Entry 1E0J (X-ray diffraction, 3.00 A resolution); this record covers chains B and C of the 3 polymer chains in the assembly.

== Chain B (and C) ==
Name: DNA helicase
From: Phage T7
Notes: fragment: domain 4d; chain C of this document is another copy of the same molecule, construct and numbering; everything in this record applies to it too
UniProtKB: P03692 (PRIM_BPT7); numbering as in UniProt (aligned over 261-549)
Sequence (289 residues; row label = number of the first residue in the row):
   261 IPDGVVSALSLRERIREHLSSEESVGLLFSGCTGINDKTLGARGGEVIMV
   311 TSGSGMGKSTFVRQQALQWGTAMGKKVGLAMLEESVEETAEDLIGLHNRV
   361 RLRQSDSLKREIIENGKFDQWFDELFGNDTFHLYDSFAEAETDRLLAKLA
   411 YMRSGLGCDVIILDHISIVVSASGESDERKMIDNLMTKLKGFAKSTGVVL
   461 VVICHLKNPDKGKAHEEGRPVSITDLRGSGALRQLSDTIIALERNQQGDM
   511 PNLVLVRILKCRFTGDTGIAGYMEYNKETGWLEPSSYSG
Not modelled in the structure: 261
Ion coordination: Mg2+: Ser-319 (together with AMP-PNP)
Residues lining bound ligands:
  - AMP-PNP (ANP; phosphoaminophosphonic acid-adenylate ester), molecule 1: Gly-313, Ser-314, Gly-315, Met-316, Gly-317, Lys-318, Ser-319, Thr-320, Arg-323, Glu-343, Arg-361, Gln-364, His-465, Arg-504, Pro-511, Asn-512, Val-514, Tyr-535, Leu-542
  - AMP-PNP (ANP), molecule 2: Arg-522, Phe-523, Thr-524, Gly-525
Curated features (UniProtKB/Swiss-Prot):
  - binding site (ATP): Ser-312 to Ser-319
  - site (dTTP/dATP binding): Arg-361, His-465, Arg-504, Arg-522, Tyr-535
Reported in the primary citation:
  - binding site for AMP-PNP: Lys-318, His-465, Arg-504, Arg-522, Tyr-535
  - Mg2+ coordination: Ser-319
  - self-association interface (contacts with another copy of this molecule): Arg-522
  - conformationally variable residues (loop rearrangement): Arg-522
  - catalytic residues: Lys-318 (proposed by the authors, not directly observed)
  - binding site for Mg2+: Asp-424 to Arg-439 (citing earlier work)

== Chain B / chain C interface ==
Residue-residue contacts - 77 pairs, chain B then chain C:
  Ser-314(B) / Lys-520(C)  hydrogen bond
  Glu-343(B) / Arg-522(C)  salt bridge
  Val-346(B) / Leu-271(C)  hydrophobic
  Val-346(B) / Arg-274(C)
  Glu-347(B) / Arg-274(C)  salt bridge
  Glu-347(B) / His-278(C)
  Glu-348(B) / His-278(C)
  Ala-350(B) / Ile-275(C)  hydrophobic
  Glu-351(B) / His-278(C)  salt bridge
  Glu-351(B) / Leu-279(C)
  Arg-361(B) / Thr-524(C)  hydrogen bond (side chain-backbone)
  Leu-362(B) / Leu-279(C)  hydrophobic
  Arg-363(B) / Ser-284(C)  hydrogen bond (backbone-side chain)
  Arg-363(B) / Phe-523(C)
  Gln-364(B) / Ser-284(C)
  Gln-364(B) / Leu-300(C)
  Gln-364(B) / Phe-523(C)  hydrogen bond (side chain-backbone)
  Ser-365(B) / Ser-284(C)
  Asp-366(B) / Glu-283(C)
  Asp-366(B) / Ser-284(C)  hydrogen bond
  Asp-366(B) / Val-285(C)  hydrogen bond (side chain-backbone)
  Lys-369(B) / Leu-279(C)
  Lys-369(B) / Glu-282(C)  hydrogen bond (side chain-backbone)
  Lys-369(B) / Ser-284(C)
  Ile-372(B) / Leu-279(C)  hydrophobic
  Ile-373(B) / Arg-276(C)
  Ile-373(B) / Leu-279(C)  hydrophobic
  Ile-373(B) / Ser-280(C)
  Phe-378(B) / Arg-272(C)
  Phe-378(B) / Ile-275(C)  hydrophobic
  Phe-378(B) / Arg-276(C)
  Phe-378(B) / Leu-279(C)  hydrophobic
  Asp-379(B) / Arg-272(C)  salt bridge
  Asp-379(B) / Arg-276(C)  salt bridge
  Phe-382(B) / Ala-268(C)
  Phe-382(B) / Leu-269(C)
  Phe-382(B) / Arg-272(C)
  Phe-382(B) / Ile-275(C)  hydrophobic
  Asp-383(B) / Arg-272(C)  salt bridge
  Phe-386(B) / Ala-268(C)  hydrophobic
  Phe-386(B) / Leu-269(C)
  Gly-387(B) / Leu-269(C)
  Asp-389(B) / Leu-269(C)
  Phe-391(B) / Ser-267(C)
  Phe-391(B) / Ala-268(C)  hydrogen bond (backbone-backbone)
  His-392(B) / Val-266(C)
  His-392(B) / Ser-267(C)
  Leu-393(B) / Gly-264(C)
  Leu-393(B) / Val-265(C)
  Leu-393(B) / Val-266(C)  hydrogen bond (backbone-backbone)
  Leu-393(B) / Ala-268(C)
  Tyr-394(B) / Gly-264(C)
  Asp-395(B) / Gly-264(C)  hydrogen bond (backbone-backbone)
  Asp-395(B) / Val-266(C)
  Asp-395(B) / Arg-274(C)  salt bridge
  Phe-397(B) / Lys-454(C)
  Lys-408(B) / Gly-264(C)
  Tyr-411(B) / Asp-263(C)
  Tyr-411(B) / Val-265(C)  hydrophobic
  Leu-416(B) / Val-265(C)  hydrophobic
  Asn-468(B) / Arg-493(C)  hydrogen bond
  Asp-470(B) / Lys-467(C)  salt bridge
  Asp-470(B) / Thr-484(C)
  Asp-470(B) / Arg-493(C)  salt bridge
  Glu-476(B) / Ile-483(C)
  Glu-476(B) / Arg-493(C)  salt bridge
  Glu-477(B) / Ser-482(C)
  Glu-477(B) / Ile-483(C)
  Arg-504(B) / Gly-525(C)  hydrogen bond (side chain-backbone)
  Gln-506(B) / Leu-519(C)
  Gln-506(B) / Thr-527(C)  hydrogen bond (backbone-side chain)
  Gln-506(B) / Gly-528(C)
  Gln-507(B) / Arg-517(C)
  Gln-507(B) / Ile-518(C)  hydrogen bond (side chain-backbone)
  Gln-507(B) / Gly-528(C)
  Gln-507(B) / Ile-529(C)
  Lys-537(B) / Asp-526(C)  salt bridge
Also at the interface, not in a pair above, chain B (49 interface residues in all): Ile-354, Ala-407, Met-412, His-465, Leu-466, Pro-469, Gly-472, Ala-474, Pro-511
Also at the interface, not in a pair above, chain C (41 interface residues in all): Pro-262, Gly-490, Gln-494

== Overview ==
The interface between chain B and chain C involves 49 residues on one side and 41 on the other; the contacts
include 14 hydrogen bonds and 11 salt bridges. Polar pairs include Glu-343(B)/Arg-522(C),
Glu-347(B)/Arg-274(C) and Glu-351(B)/His-278(C). The paper reports the catalytic residue Lys-318(B); a binding
site for AMP-PNP at Lys-318(B), His-465(B) and Arg-504(B) among others.
Both chains are DNA helicase (Phage T7). Entry 1E0J (gp4d helicase from phage T7 ADPNP complex) was determined
by X-ray diffraction together with 1E0K from the same study.
